7KTK - chains A and P of the 4 polymer chains in the assembly; structure by X-ray diffraction, 1.42 A resolution.

# Chain A
Protein: DNA-directed DNA/RNA polymerase mu
Source organism: Homo sapiens
Notes: EC 2.7.7.7
UniProt: Q9NP87 (DPOLM_HUMAN); numbering as in UniProt; present here: 132-397, 410-494
Sequence (356 residues; each row starts with the number of its first residue; note: 12 numbers in that range are skipped by the numbering (no residue carries them; nothing is unmodelled there)):
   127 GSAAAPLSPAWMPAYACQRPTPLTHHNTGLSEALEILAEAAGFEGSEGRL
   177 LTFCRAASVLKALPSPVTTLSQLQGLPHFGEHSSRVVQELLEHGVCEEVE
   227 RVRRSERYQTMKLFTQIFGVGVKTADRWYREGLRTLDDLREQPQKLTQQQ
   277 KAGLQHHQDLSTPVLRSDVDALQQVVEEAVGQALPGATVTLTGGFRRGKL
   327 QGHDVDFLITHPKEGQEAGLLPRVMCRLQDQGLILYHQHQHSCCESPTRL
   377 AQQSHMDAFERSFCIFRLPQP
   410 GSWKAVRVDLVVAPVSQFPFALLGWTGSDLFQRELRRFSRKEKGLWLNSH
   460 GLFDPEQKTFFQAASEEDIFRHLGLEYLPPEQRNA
Unresolved in the structure: 127-136, 366-382
Sequence notes: expression tag (127-131); conflict Gly410 (Pro in Q9NP87); engineered mutation Asp438 (Lys in Q9NP87)
Bound ions: Na+: Thr241, Ile243, Val246 (shared with DT3(P) of chain P); Mg2+ site 1: Asp330, Asp332, Asp418 (together with 8-oxo-2'-deoxyguanosine-5'-triphosphate); Mg2+ site 2: Asp330, Asp332 (together with 8-oxo-2'-deoxyguanosine-5'-triphosphate)
Residues lining bound ligands: 8-oxo-2'-deoxyguanosine-5'-triphosphate (8DG): Gly319, Gly320, Arg323, Lys325, Gln327, Gly328, His329, Asp330, Asp332, Asp418, Gly433, Trp434, Thr435, Gly436, Ser437, Asp438, Gln441, Arg445
Curated features (UniProtKB/Swiss-Prot):
  - region: Arg323 to Asp332 (Involved in ssDNA binding)
  - binding site (Mg(2+)): Asp330, Asp332, Asp418
  - site: Gly433 (Responsible for the low discrimination between dNTP and rNTP)
What the authors report for this chain:
  - mutagenesis - K438D: abolished catalytic activity on Mg2+
  - mutagenesis - R445A: increased catalytic activity on dGTP misinsertion
  - mutagenesis - Q441A: unchanged catalytic activity on 8-oxodGTP

# Chain P
Molecule: 4-nt DNA strand
Sequence (4 nucleotides; each row starts with the number of its first residue):
     1 CGTA
Bound ions: Na+: DT3 (shared with Thr241(A), Ile243(A), Val246(A) of chain A)

# Chain A / chain P interface
Pairs across the interface - 17 pairs, chain A then chain P:
  Ile243(A) with DT3(P), phosphate contact
  Phe244(A) with DT3(P), phosphate contact; DA4(P), phosphate contact
  Gly245(A) with DG2(P), phosphate contact; DT3(P), hydrogen bond to the phosphate
  Val246(A) with DG2(P), hydrogen bond to the phosphate; DT3(P), hydrogen bond to the phosphate
  Gly247(A) with DG2(P), hydrogen bond to the phosphate
  Lys249(A) with DC1(P), sugar contact; DG2(P), phosphate contact
  Thr250(A) with DC1(P), hydrogen bond to the phosphate; DG2(P), hydrogen bond to the phosphate
  Gln275(A) with DG2(P), sugar contact
  His329(A) with DA4(P), salt bridge to the phosphate
  Phe389(A) with DT3(P), base contact
  Arg416(A) with DT3(P), phosphate contact; DA4(P), salt bridge to the phosphate
Other interface residues (no listed pair), chain A (14 interface residues in all): Val248, Asp330, Asp418

# Summary
14 residues of chain A and 4 residues of chain P are in contact, with 6 hydrogen bonds and 2 salt bridges.
Polar contacts include Gly245(A)-DT3(P), Val246(A)-DG2(P) and Val246(A)-DT3(P). Chain A binds
8-oxo-2'-deoxyguanosine-5'-triphosphate. The paper reports that K438D of chain A abolishes catalytic activity
on Mg2+; R445A of chain A increases catalytic activity on dGTP misinsertion.
Chain A is DNA-directed DNA/RNA polymerase mu (Homo sapiens) and chain P is a 4-nt DNA strand; the structure,
DNA Polymerase Mu (K438D), 8-oxodGTP:Ct Ground State Ternary Complex, 50 mM Mg2+ (90min), was determined by
X-ray diffraction together with 7KSS, 7KST, 7KSU, 7KSV, 7KSW, 7KSX and 25 further entries from the same study.
